PDB entry 6MCS | X-ray diffraction, 1.52 A resolution | chain A

== Chain A ==
Name: Protease
Organism: Human immunodeficiency virus 1
UniProtKB: Q8ULI2 (Q8ULI2_9HIV1); residues 1-99 here = UniProt positions 1-99
Amino-acid sequence (99 residues; each row starts with the number of its first residue):
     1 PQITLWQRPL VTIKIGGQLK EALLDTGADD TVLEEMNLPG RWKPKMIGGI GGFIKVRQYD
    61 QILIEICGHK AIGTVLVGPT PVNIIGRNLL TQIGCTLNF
Ligand contacts: JDV ((3S,3aR,5R,7aS,8S)-hexahydro-4H-3,5-methanofuro[2,3-b]pyran-8-yl [(2S,3R)-4-[{[2-(cyclopropylamino)-1,3-benzothiazol-6-yl]sulfonyl}(2-methylpropyl)amino]-1-(4-fluorophenyl)-3-hydroxybutan-2-yl]carbamate): Arg8, Leu23, Asp25, Gly27, Ala28, Asp29, Asp30, Val32, Ile47, Gly48, Gly49, Ile50, Pro81, Val82, Ile84
Reported in the primary citation:
  - binding site for JDV: Asp25, Asp29, Asp30, Ile50, Pro81

== Overview ==
Chain A binds compound JDV. The paper reports a binding site for JDV at Asp25, Asp29 and Asp30 among others.
Chain A is Protease (Human immunodeficiency virus 1); the structure, X-ray crystal structure of wild type
HIV-1 protease in complex with GRL-003, was determined by X-ray diffraction together with 6MCR from the same
study.
